Entry 4PPD (X-ray diffraction, 2.40 A resolution); this record covers chains A and B.

== Chain A (and B) ==
Name: Propanediol utilization protein PduA
From: Salmonella enterica subsp. enterica serovar Typhimurium
Notes: chain B of this document is another copy of the same molecule, construct and numbering; everything in this record applies to it too
UniProt: P0A1C7 (PDUA_SALTY); residue numbers follow UniProt; this construct covers 2-94
Sequence (100 residues; numbered -5 to 94; the number before each row is that of its first residue; numbers below 1 keep their minus sign (Met-5 is residue -5)):
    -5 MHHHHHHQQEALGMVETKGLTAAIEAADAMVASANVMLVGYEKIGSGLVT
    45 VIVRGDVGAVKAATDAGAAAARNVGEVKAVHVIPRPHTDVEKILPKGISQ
Unresolved in the structure: -5 to 2 (chain B: -5 to -1, 91-94)
Sequence notes: expression tag (-5 to 1); engineered mutation Ala26 (Lys in P0A1C7)
Swiss-Prot annotation at these positions:
  - mutagenesis: Asn29 (N29A: Subject to propionaldehyde toxicity, makes about 75% BMCs, shells are wrinkled and leaky), Lys37 (K37A: Slow growth at limiting vitamin B12, wild-type at saturating conditions; K37Q: Improved growth on 1,2-PD, makes slightly larger BMCs, alters accumulation of PD metabolites), Ser40 (S40A: No change in shell permeability to PD, excretes more propionaldehyde, wild-type growth on 1,2-PD ...), Lys55 (K55A: Slow growth at limiting vitamin B12, wild-type at saturating conditions), Arg79 (R79A: Subject to propionaldehyde toxicity, makes about 70% BMCs, protein shells appear wild-type but leak), His81 to Ser93 (No longer interacts with PduP), His81 (H81A: Decreased amounts of PduP in purified BMCs), Val84 (V84A: Decreased amounts of PduP in purified BMCs), Leu88 (L88A: Decreased amounts of PduP in purified BMCs)

== Chain A / chain B interface ==
Pairs across the interface (39):
  Met8(A) - Thr15(B)
  Met8(A) - Ile18(B)  hydrophobic
  Glu10(A) - Gly13(B)
  Glu10(A) - Leu14(B)  hydrogen bond (side chain-backbone)
  Glu10(A) - Thr15(B)  hydrogen bond
  Glu36(A) - Leu14(B)
  Glu36(A) - Lys37(B)  salt bridge
  Lys37(A) - Lys37(B)  hydrogen bond (backbone-side chain)
  Ile38(A) - Gly13(B)
  Ile38(A) - Leu14(B)
  Ile38(A) - Lys37(B)
  Ile38(A) - Gly39(B)
  Ile38(A) - Ser40(B)
  Ile38(A) - Gly41(B)  hydrogen bond (backbone-backbone)
  Ile38(A) - Val43(B)  hydrophobic
  Gly39(A) - Gly41(B)
  Ser40(A) - Lys12(B)
  Ser40(A) - Ser40(B)
  Ser40(A) - Gly41(B)
  Thr44(A) - Leu14(B)
  Thr44(A) - Thr15(B)
  Ala73(A) - Thr15(B)
  His75(A) - Thr15(B)
  His75(A) - Glu19(B)  salt bridge
  His75(A) - Val68(B)
  Ile77(A) - Ile18(B)  hydrophobic
  Ile77(A) - Glu19(B)
  Ile77(A) - Asp22(B)
  Pro80(A) - Asp22(B)
  His81(A) - Asp22(B)  salt bridge
  His81(A) - Ala26(B)
  Thr82(A) - Val25(B)
  Lys86(A) - Leu32(B)
  Ile87(A) - Ala21(B)
  Ile87(A) - Asp22(B)
  Ile87(A) - Tyr35(B)  hydrogen bond (backbone-side chain)
  Leu88(A) - Tyr35(B)
  Pro89(A) - Leu14(B)  hydrophobic
  Pro89(A) - Tyr35(B)  hydrophobic
Also at the interface, not in a pair above, chain A (22 interface residues in all): Leu6, Leu42, Ile46, Arg79
Also at the interface, not in a pair above, chain B (19 interface residues in all): Leu42

== In short ==
Chain A and chain B form an interface of 22 and 19 residues respectively; the contacts include 5 hydrogen
bonds and 3 salt bridges. Polar contacts include Glu36(A)-Lys37(B), His75(A)-Glu19(B) and His81(A)-Asp22(B).
Curated annotation (UniProt) lists 18 mutagenesis sites on chain A.
Both chains are Propanediol utilization protein PduA (Salmonella enterica subsp. enterica serovar
Typhimurium). Entry 4PPD (PduA K26A, crystal form 2) was determined by X-ray diffraction, deposited together
with 4P2S.
